8HDR - chains U and V of the 54 polymer chains in the assembly; structure by electron microscopy, 3.66 A resolution.

== Chain U (and V) ==
Name: Pam3 sheath protein
Organism: uncultured cyanophage
Notes: chain V of this document is another copy of the same molecule, construct and numbering; everything in this record applies to it too
Sequence (384 residues; row label = number of the first residue in the row):
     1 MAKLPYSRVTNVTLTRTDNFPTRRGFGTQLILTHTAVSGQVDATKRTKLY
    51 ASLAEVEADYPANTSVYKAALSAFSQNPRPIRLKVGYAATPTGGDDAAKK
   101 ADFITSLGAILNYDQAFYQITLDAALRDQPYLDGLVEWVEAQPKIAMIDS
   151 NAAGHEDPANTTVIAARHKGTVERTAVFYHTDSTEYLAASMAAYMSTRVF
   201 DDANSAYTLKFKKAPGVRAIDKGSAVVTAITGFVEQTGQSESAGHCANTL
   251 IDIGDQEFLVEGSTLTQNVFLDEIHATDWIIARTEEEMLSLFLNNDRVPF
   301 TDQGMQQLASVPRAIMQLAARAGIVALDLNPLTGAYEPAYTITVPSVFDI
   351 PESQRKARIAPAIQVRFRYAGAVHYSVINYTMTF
Unresolved in the structure: 1-2

== Interface between chain U and chain V ==
Residue-residue contacts - 25 pairs, chain U then chain V:
  L4(U) - G223(V)
  L4(U) - D252(V)
  L4(U) - I253(V)
  P5(U) - I253(V)
  Y6(U) - I253(V)  hydrophobic
  Y6(U) - G254(V)
  S7(U) - E235(V)
  R8(U) - S224(V)  hydrogen bond (side chain-backbone)
  R8(U) - T228(V)
  R8(U) - F233(V)
  R8(U) - I253(V)
  V9(U) - I253(V)  hydrophobic
  T10(U) - Y375(V)
  N11(U) - Y375(V)
  N11(U) - I378(V)
  T13(U) - N379(V)  hydrogen bond (side chain-backbone)
  T13(U) - Y380(V)
  L14(U) - M382(V)  hydrophobic
  T15(U) - Y380(V)
  T15(U) - M382(V)  hydrogen bond (backbone-backbone)
  R16(U) - M382(V)
  T17(U) - M382(V)  hydrogen bond (backbone-backbone)
  T17(U) - T383(V)  hydrogen bond (backbone-backbone)
  D18(U) - T383(V)
  N19(U) - T381(V)
Interface residues without a listed pair, chain U (17 interface residues in all): K3, V12
Interface residues without a listed pair, chain V (22 interface residues in all): K212, V227, Q236, I251, Q256, F258, S376

== Summary ==
17 residues of chain U face 22 of chain V across their interface; the contacts include 5 hydrogen bonds. Polar
contacts include R8(U)-S224(V), T13(U)-N379(V) and T15(U)-M382(V).
Both chains are Pam3 sheath protein (uncultured cyanophage). Entry 8HDR (Cyanophage Pam3 neck) was determined
by electron microscopy (same publication as 7YFW, 7YFZ, 8HDS and 8HDW).
